5IKN - chains B and F of the 13 polymer chains in the assembly; structure by X-ray diffraction, 4.80 A resolution (low resolution: residue-level contacts below are approximate; hydrogen-bond / salt-bridge calls are withheld).

[Chain B]
Protein: DNA-directed DNA polymerase
Organism: Enterobacteria phage T7
Notes: EC 2.7.7.7, 3.1.11.-
Reference sequence: P00581 (DPOL_BPT7); residue numbers follow UniProt; this construct covers 1-704
Sequence (704 residues; row label = number of the first residue in the row):
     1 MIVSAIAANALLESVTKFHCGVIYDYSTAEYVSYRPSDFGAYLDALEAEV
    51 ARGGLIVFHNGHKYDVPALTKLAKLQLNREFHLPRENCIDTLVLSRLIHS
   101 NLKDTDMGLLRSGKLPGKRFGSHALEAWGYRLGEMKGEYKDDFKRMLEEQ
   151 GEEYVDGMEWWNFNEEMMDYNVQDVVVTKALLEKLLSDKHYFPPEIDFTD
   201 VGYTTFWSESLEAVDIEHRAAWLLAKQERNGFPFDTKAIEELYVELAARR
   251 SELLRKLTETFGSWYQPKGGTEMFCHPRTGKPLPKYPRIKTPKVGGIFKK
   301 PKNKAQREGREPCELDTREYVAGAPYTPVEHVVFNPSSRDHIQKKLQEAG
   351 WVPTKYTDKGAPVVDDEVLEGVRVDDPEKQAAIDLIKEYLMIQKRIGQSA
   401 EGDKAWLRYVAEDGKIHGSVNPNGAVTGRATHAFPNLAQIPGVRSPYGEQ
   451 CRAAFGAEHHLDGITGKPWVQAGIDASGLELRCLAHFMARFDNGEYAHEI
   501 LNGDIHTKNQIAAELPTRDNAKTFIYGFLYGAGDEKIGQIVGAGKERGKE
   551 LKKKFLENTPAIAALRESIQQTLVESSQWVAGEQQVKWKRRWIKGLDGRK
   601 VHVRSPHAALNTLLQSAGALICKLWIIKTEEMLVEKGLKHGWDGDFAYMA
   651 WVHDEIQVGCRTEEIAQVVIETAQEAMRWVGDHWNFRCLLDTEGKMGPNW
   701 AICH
Unresolved in the structure: 265-332
Differences from the reference sequence: engineered mutation Ala-5 (Asp in P00581), Ala-7 (Glu in P00581)
Curated features (UniProtKB/Swiss-Prot):
  - binding site (Mg(2+)): Asp-174, Asp-475, Ala-476, Asp-654
  - binding site (substrate): His-506, Arg-518, Lys-522, Tyr-526

[Chain F]
Protein: DNA primase/helicase
Organism: Enterobacteria phage T7
Notes: EC 2.7.7.-, 3.6.4.12
Reference sequence: P03692 (PRIM_BPT7); numbering as in UniProt (aligned over 64-549)
Sequence (486 residues; numbered 64 to 549; the number before each row is that of its first residue):
    64 MTYNVWNFGESNGRYSALTARGISKETCQKAGYWIAKVDGVMYQVADYRD
   114 QNGNIVSQKVRDKDKNFKTTGSHKSDALFGKHLWNGGKKIVVTEGEIDML
   164 TVMELQDCKYPVVSLGHGASAAKKTCAANYEYFDQFEQIILMFDMDEAGR
   214 KAVEEAAQVLPAGKVRVAVLPCKDANECHLNGHDREIMEQVWNAGPWIPD
   264 GVVSALSLRERIREHLSSEESVGLLFSGCTGINDKTLGARGGEVIMVTSG
   314 SGMGKSTFVRQQALQWGTAMGKKVGLAMLEESVEETAEDLIGLHNRVRLR
   364 QSDSLKREIIENGKFDQWFDELFGNDTFHLYDSFAEAETDRLLAKLAYMR
   414 SGLGCDVIILDHISIVVSASGESDERKMIDNLMTKLKGFAKSTGVVLVVI
   464 CHLKNPDKGKAHEEGRPVSITDLRGSGALRQLSDTIIALERNQQGDMPNL
   514 VLVRILKCRFTGDTGIAGYMEYNKETGWLEPSSYSG
Curated features (UniProtKB/Swiss-Prot):
  - binding site (Mg(2+)): Glu-157, Asp-207, Asp-237
  - binding site (ATP): Ser-312 to Ser-319
  - site (dTTP/dATP binding): Arg-361, His-465, Arg-504, Arg-522, Tyr-535

[How chain B and chain F interact]
Residue-residue contacts - 15 pairs, chain B then chain F:
  Thr-204(B) / Asn-375(F)
  Thr-204(B) / Lys-377(F)
  Thr-204(B) / Gln-380(F)
  Thr-205(B) / Lys-377(F)
  Thr-205(B) / Gln-380(F)
  Ser-208(B) / Glu-371(F)
  Ser-208(B) / Asn-375(F)
  Ser-208(B) / Lys-377(F)
  Glu-209(B) / Lys-377(F)
  Arg-219(B) / Glu-374(F)
  Glu-631(B) / Glu-374(F)
  Trp-679(B) / Arg-370(F)
  Asp-682(B) / Asp-366(F)
  His-683(B) / Ser-367(F)
  His-683(B) / Arg-370(F)
Also at the interface, not in a pair above, chain B (14 interface residues in all): Tyr-203, Trp-207, Asp-215, Lys-628, Asn-685
Also at the interface, not in a pair above, chain F (10 interface residues in all): Gly-376, Trp-381
From the paper, about this interface:
  - residue pairs: Arg-219(B)/Glu-374(F)

[Overview]
14 residues of chain B face 10 of chain F across their interface. The authors report a contact between
Arg-219(B) and Glu-374(F).
Here chain B is DNA-directed DNA polymerase and chain F is DNA primase/helicase, both from Enterobacteria
phage T7. Entry 5IKN (Crystal Structure of the T7 Replisome in the Absence of DNA) was determined by X-ray
diffraction.
